PDB entry 6BWM | X-ray diffraction, 3.90 A resolution | chains A and B

Chain A (and B):
Protein: Transient receptor potential cation channel subfamily V member 2
Organism: Oryctolagus cuniculus
Notes: chain B of this document is another copy of the same molecule, construct and numbering; everything in this record applies to it too
Reference sequence: G1SNM3 (G1SNM3_RABIT); residues 2-762 here correspond to UniProt positions 57-817 (UniProt number = residue number + 55)
Chain sequence (776 residues; each row starts with the number of its first residue):
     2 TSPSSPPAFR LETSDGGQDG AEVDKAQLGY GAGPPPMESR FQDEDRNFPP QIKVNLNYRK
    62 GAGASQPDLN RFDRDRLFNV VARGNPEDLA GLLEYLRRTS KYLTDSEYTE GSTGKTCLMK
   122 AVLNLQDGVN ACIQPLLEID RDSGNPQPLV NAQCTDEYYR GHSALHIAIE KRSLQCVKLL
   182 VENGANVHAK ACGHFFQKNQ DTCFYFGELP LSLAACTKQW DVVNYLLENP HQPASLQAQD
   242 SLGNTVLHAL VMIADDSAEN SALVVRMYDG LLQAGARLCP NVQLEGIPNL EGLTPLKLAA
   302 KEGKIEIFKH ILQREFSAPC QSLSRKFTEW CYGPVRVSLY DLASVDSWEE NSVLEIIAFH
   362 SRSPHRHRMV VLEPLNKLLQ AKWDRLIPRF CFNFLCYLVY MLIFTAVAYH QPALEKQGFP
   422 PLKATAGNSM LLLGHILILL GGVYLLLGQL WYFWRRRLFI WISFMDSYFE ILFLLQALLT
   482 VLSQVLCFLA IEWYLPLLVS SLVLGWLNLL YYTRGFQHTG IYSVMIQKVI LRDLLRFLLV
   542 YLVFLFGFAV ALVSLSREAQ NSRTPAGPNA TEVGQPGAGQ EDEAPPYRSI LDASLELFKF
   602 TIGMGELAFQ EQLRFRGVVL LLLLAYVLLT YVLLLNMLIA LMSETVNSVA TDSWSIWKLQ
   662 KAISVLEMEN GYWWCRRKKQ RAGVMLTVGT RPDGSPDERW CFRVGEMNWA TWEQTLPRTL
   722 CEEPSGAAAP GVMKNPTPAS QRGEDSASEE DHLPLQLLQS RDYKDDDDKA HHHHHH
Not modelled in the structure: 2-68, 413-426, 559-589, 606-613, 728-777 (chain B: 2-68, 412-426, 559-589, 605-615, 675-677, 728-777)
Sequence notes: expression tag (763-777)
Reported in the primary citation:
  - Ca2+ coordination through a water molecule: Ile603
  - conformationally variable residues: Ile531, Asp534, Gly604

Chain A / chain B interface:
Residue-residue contacts (36; chain A residue first):
  Lys116(A) - Glu723(B)  salt bridge
  Lys116(A) - Glu724(B)  salt bridge
  Lys121(A) - Glu723(B)  salt bridge
  Leu124(A) - Glu723(B)
  Asn125(A) - Glu723(B)  hydrogen bond
  Tyr159(A) - Pro725(B)
  Tyr159(A) - Gly727(B)
  Tyr160(A) - Glu724(B)
  Tyr160(A) - Pro725(B)  hydrophobic
  His163(A) - Tyr333(B)
  Glu171(A) - Cys332(B)
  Glu171(A) - Tyr333(B)
  Glu171(A) - Gly334(B)  hydrogen bond (side chain-backbone)
  Arg173(A) - Trp713(B)
  Phe196(A) - Trp331(B)  hydrophobic
  Phe196(A) - Tyr333(B)  hydrophobic
  Phe197(A) - Tyr333(B)
  Phe205(A) - Tyr333(B)  hydrophobic
  Phe205(A) - Pro335(B)  hydrophobic
  Leu214(A) - Tyr333(B)
  Cys217(A) - Trp710(B)
  Thr218(A) - Trp713(B)
  Ile254(A) - Trp710(B)
  Asp256(A) - Trp710(B)
  Asn261(A) - Trp710(B)
  Gly548(A) - Leu503(B)
  Val551(A) - Leu503(B)
  Ala552(A) - Leu503(B)
  Val554(A) - Tyr410(B)  hydrophobic
  Ser555(A) - Ala409(B)
  Gly604(A) - Gly604(B)
  Leu624(A) - Phe599(B)
  Leu625(A) - Phe599(B)  hydrophobic
  Val628(A) - Phe599(B)  hydrophobic
  Leu636(A) - Met638(B)  hydrophobic
  Asn637(A) - Ile527(B)
Other interface residues (no listed pair), chain A (33 interface residues in all): Lys172, Phe207, Leu630, Met643
Other interface residues (no listed pair), chain B (26 interface residues in all): Val336, Thr406, Val504, Trp507, Leu508, Met526, Val530, Thr646

Overview:
33 residues of chain A face 26 of chain B across their interface; the contacts include 2 hydrogen bonds and 3
salt bridges. Polar pairs include Lys116(A)-Glu723(B), Lys116(A)-Glu724(B) and Lys121(A)-Glu723(B). The paper
reports water-mediated Ca2+ coordination by Ile603(A); conformational variability at Ile531(A), Asp534(A) and
Gly604(A).
Chain A and chain B are both Transient receptor potential cation channel subfamily V member 2 (Oryctolagus
cuniculus); the structure, Crystal structure of the TRPV2 ion channel, was determined by X-ray diffraction
together with 6BWJ from the same study.
